PDB entry 5D8L | X-ray diffraction, 2.07 A resolution | chains C and D of the 4 polymer chains in the assembly

[Chain C]
Molecule: 17-nt DNA strand
Sequence (17 nucleotides; row label = number of the first residue in the row):
     1 GGTTCTAGAATATTCAC

[Chain D]
Protein: Heat shock factor protein 2
Source organism: Homo sapiens
UniProtKB: Q03933 (HSF2_HUMAN); numbering as in UniProt (aligned over 8-115)
Sequence (110 residues; row label = number of the first residue in the row):
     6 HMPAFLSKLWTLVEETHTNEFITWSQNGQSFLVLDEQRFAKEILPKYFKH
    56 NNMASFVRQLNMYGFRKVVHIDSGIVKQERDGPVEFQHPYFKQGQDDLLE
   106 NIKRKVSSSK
Not modelled in the structure: 77-85, 112-115
Differences from the reference sequence: expression tag (6-7)
From the paper describing this entry:
  - post-translational modification sites: Lys-82 (citing earlier work)

[Chain C / chain D interface]
Pairs across the interface - 17 pairs, chain C then chain D:
  DG1(C) with Tyr-68(D), sugar contact; Arg-109(D), sugar contact
  DG2(C) with Ala-9(D), phosphate contact; Phe-10(D), hydrogen bond to the phosphate; Gln-64(D), hydrogen bond to the phosphate; Tyr-68(D), hydrogen bond to the phosphate; Arg-109(D), hydrogen bond to the base
  DT3(C) with Phe-53(D), phosphate contact; Lys-54(D), hydrogen bond to the phosphate; His-55(D), salt bridge to the phosphate; Ser-60(D), sugar contact; Gln-64(D), base contact
  DT4(C) with His-55(D), phosphate contact; Asn-57(D), hydrogen bond to the phosphate; Ser-60(D), hydrogen bond to the phosphate; Arg-63(D), base contact
  DC5(C) with Arg-63(D), base contact
Also at the interface, not in a pair above, chain D (13 interface residues in all): Pro-8, Met-67

[Summary]
5 residues of chain C face 13 of chain D across their interface, with 7 hydrogen bonds and 1 salt bridge.
Among the polar pairs are DG2(C)/Arg-109(D), DG2(C)/Phe-10(D) and DG2(C)/Gln-64(D). The paper reports a
modification site at Lys-82(D).
Here chain C is a 17-nt DNA strand and chain D is Heat shock factor protein 2 (Homo sapiens). Entry 5D8L
(Human HSF2 DNA Binding Domain in complex with 3-site HSE DNA at 2.1 Angstroms Resolution) was determined by
X-ray diffraction, deposited together with 5D8K.
